Entry 6ZGP (X-ray diffraction, 2.01 A resolution); this record covers chains A and C of the 3 polymer chains in the assembly.

Chain A (and C):
Name: Carnitine monooxygenase oxygenase subunit
From: Acinetobacter baumannii
Notes: EC 1.14.13.239; chain C of this document is another copy of the same molecule, construct and numbering; everything in this record applies to it too
UniProtKB: A0A059ZPP5 (A0A059ZPP5_ACIBA); numbering as in UniProt (aligned over 1-371)
Sequence (391 residues; row label = number of the first residue in the row; numbers below 1 keep their minus sign (Met-19 is residue -19)):
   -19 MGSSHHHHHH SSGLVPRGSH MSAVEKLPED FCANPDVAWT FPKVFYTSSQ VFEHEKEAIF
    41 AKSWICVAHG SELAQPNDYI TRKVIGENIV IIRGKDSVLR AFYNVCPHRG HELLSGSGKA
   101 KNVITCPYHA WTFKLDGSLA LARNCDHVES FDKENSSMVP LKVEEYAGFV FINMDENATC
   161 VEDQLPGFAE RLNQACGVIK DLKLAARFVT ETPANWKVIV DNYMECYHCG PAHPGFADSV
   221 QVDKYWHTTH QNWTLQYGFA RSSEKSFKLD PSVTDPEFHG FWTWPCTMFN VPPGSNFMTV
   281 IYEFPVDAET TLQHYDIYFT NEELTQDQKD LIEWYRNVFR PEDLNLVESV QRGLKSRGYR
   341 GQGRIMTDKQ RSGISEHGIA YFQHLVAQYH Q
Disordered / not traced: -19 to 2, 244-252 (chain C: -19 to 2, 243-254)
Sequence notes: initiating methionine (-19); expression tag (-18 to 0)
Bound ions: 2Fe-2S cluster Fe: Cys86, His88, Cys106, His109; Fe ion: His208, His213, Asp323 (together with QKQ)
Residues lining bound ligands:
  - 2Fe-2S cluster (FES): Cys86, His88, Arg89, Gly90, His91, Cys106, Tyr108, His109, Ala110, Trp111
  - QKQ (N-(3-imidazol-1-ylpropyl)-8-(4-methoxyphenyl)-1,6-naphthyridine-2-carboxamide): Asn202, Tyr203, Glu205, Cys206, His208, His213, Phe216, Tyr225, Gln236, Phe258, His259, Gly260, Asn270, Val271, Pro272, Pro273, Thr279, Ile281, Tyr295, Tyr315, Phe319, Asp323
From the paper describing this entry:
  - binding site for QKQ: Tyr203, Phe216, Phe258, Tyr295, Phe319, Asp323
  - conformationally variable residues (loop rearrangement, side-chain flip): Phe216, Phe258
  - specificity-determining residues: Tyr203 (by similarity / conservation)
  - mutagenesis - E205A: abolished catalytic activity
  - mutagenesis - Y203F: unchanged catalytic activity

Chain A / chain C interface:
Contacting residue pairs (72; chain A residue first):
  Asp16(A) with Glu129(C)
  Val17(A) with Glu129(C)
  Asp201(A) with Arg89(C)
  Asn202(A) with Arg89(C); Tyr108(C), hydrogen bond
  Glu205(A) with Arg89(C), salt bridge; Tyr108(C); His109(C), salt bridge
  Tyr207(A) with His88(C); His109(C); Trp111(C), hydrogen bond; Arg123(C), hydrogen bond (side chain-backbone)
  His208(A) with Tyr108(C); His109(C)
  Pro211(A) with Tyr108(C); His109(C); Ala110(C), hydrophobic; Arg123(C)
  Leu326(A) with His91(C); Tyr108(C), hydrophobic
  Ser329(A) with Gly90(C); His91(C), hydrogen bond; Glu92(C), hydrogen bond (side chain-backbone)
  Val330(A) with Arg89(C); Gly90(C); His91(C); Tyr108(C), hydrophobic
  Arg332(A) with Glu92(C), salt bridge
  Gly333(A) with Val85(C); Gly90(C)
  Ser336(A) with Glu67(C), hydrogen bond; Tyr83(C)
  Arg337(A) with Lys36(C); Glu37(C), salt bridge; Ala41(C); Ile65(C); Glu67(C), salt bridge; Tyr83(C)
  Gly338(A) with Tyr83(C); Val85(C); Val139(C)
  Tyr339(A) with Val85(C); Cys86(C); His88(C); Arg89(C); Gly90(C)
  Arg340(A) with Pro87(C); Asn135(C); Ser137(C), hydrogen bond (side chain-backbone); Val139(C)
  Gly343(A) with His88(C)
  Arg344(A) with His88(C), hydrogen bond (backbone-side chain); Val128(C); Glu129(C), hydrogen bond (side chain-backbone); Ser130(C); Phe131(C)
  Met346(A) with His88(C); Trp111(C), hydrophobic; Val128(C), hydrophobic; Phe131(C), hydrophobic
  Thr347(A) with His127(C); Val128(C)
  Asp348(A) with Asn124(C), hydrogen bond; His127(C)
  Lys349(A) with His127(C)
  Gln350(A) with His127(C)
  Ile354(A) with Arg123(C); Asn124(C)
  Glu356(A) with His88(C), salt bridge; Arg89(C), salt bridge; His109(C), salt bridge
  Ile359(A) with Arg89(C)
Other interface residues (no listed pair), chain A (34 interface residues in all): Thr20, Ala212, Asn325, Leu334, Ile345, Ser352
Other interface residues (no listed pair), chain C (34 interface residues in all): Pro107, Ala122, Glu134, Ser136, Met138, Met154

In short:
The chain A/chain C interface involves 34 residues from each chain; the contacts include 10 hydrogen bonds and
8 salt bridges. Polar pairs include Glu205(A)-Arg89(C), Glu205(A)-His109(C) and Arg332(A)-Glu92(C). The paper
reports a binding site for QKQ at Tyr203(A), Phe216(A) and Phe258(A) among others; E205A of chain A abolishes
catalytic activity.
Both chains are Carnitine monooxygenase oxygenase subunit (Acinetobacter baumannii). Entry 6ZGP (Crystal
structure of the quaternary ammonium Rieske monooxygenase CntA in complex with inhibitor MMV12 (MMV020670))
was determined by X-ray diffraction, deposited together with 6Y8J, 6Y8S and 6Y9D.
